Entry 1MQL (X-ray diffraction, 2.90 A resolution); this record covers chains A and G of the 6 polymer chains in the assembly.

# Chain A (and G)
Protein: Hemagglutinin HA1 chain
Source organism: Influenza A virus
Notes: chain G of this document is another copy of the same molecule, construct and numbering; everything in this record applies to it too
Reference sequence: P03442 (HEMA_IADU3); residues 1-329 here correspond to UniProt positions 17-345 (UniProt number = residue number + 16)
Chain sequence (329 residues; each row starts with the number of its first residue):
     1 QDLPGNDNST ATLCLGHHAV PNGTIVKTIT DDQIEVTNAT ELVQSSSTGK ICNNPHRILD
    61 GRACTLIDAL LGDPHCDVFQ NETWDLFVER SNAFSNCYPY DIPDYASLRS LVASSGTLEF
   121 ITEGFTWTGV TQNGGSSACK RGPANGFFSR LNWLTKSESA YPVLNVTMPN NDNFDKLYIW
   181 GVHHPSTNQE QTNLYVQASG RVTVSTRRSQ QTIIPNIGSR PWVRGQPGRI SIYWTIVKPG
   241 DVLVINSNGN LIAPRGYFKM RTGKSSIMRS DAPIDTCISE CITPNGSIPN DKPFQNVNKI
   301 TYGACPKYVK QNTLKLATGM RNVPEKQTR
Unresolved in the structure: 1-8, 327-329
Disulfide bonds: Cys52-Cys277, Cys64-Cys76, Cys97-Cys139, Cys281-Cys305
Residues lining bound ligands:
  - 2-acetamido-2-deoxy-alpha-D-glucopyranose (NDG), molecule 1: Ser45, Asn285, Asn296, Val297, Asn298
  - 2-acetamido-2-deoxy-alpha-D-glucopyranose (NDG), molecule 2: Gln80, Asn81, Glu119, Phe120, Arg150
  - 2-acetamido-2-deoxy-alpha-D-glucopyranose (NDG), molecule 3: Ser219, Arg220, Trp222
UniProt features mapped onto this chain:
  - site: Arg329 (Cleavage)
  - glycosylation (N-linked (GlcNAc...) asparagine): Asn8, Asn22, Asn38, Asn81, Asn165, Asn285
From the paper describing this entry:
  - conformationally variable residues (loop rearrangement): Gly225 to Gly228

# Interface between chain A and chain G
Residue-residue contacts (21; chain A residue first):
  Asn165(A) with Ser219(G)
  Arg201(A) with Ile217(G), hydrogen bond (side chain-backbone); Gly218(G)
  Thr203(A) with Ile217(G); Arg220(G)
  Ser205(A) with Ser219(G); Arg220(G); Pro221(G)
  Thr206(A) with Pro221(G)
  Arg207(A) with Pro221(G); Trp222(G)
  Gln210(A) with Asp101(G), hydrogen bond; His184(G); Arg220(G); Ser231(G)
  Thr212(A) with Asn216(G)
  Ile214(A) with Asn216(G)
  Val244(A) with Ser219(G); Pro221(G), hydrophobic
  Asn246(A) with Gly218(G); Ser219(G)
Other interface residues (no listed pair), chain A (12 interface residues in all): Val242
Other interface residues (no listed pair), chain G (12 interface residues in all): Val223, Arg229

# In short
The chain A/chain G interface involves 12 residues from each chain; the contacts include 2 hydrogen bonds.
Polar contacts include Arg201(A)-Ile217(G) and Gln210(A)-Asp101(G). Bound to chain A: 3 copies of
2-acetamido-2-deoxy-alpha-D-glucopyranose. From the paper: conformational variability at Gly225(A).
Chain A and chain G are both Hemagglutinin HA1 chain (Influenza A virus); the structure, BHA of Ukr/63, was
determined by X-ray diffraction, deposited together with 1MQM and 1MQN.
